Entry 8CLD (X-ray diffraction, 3.20 A resolution); this record covers chains C and E of the 6 polymer chains in the assembly.

# Chain C
Molecule: Detyrosinated tubulin alpha-1B chain
Organism: Bos taurus
UniProtKB: P81947 (TBA1B_BOVIN); residue numbers follow UniProt; this construct covers 1-451
Sequence (451 residues; each row starts with the number of its first residue):
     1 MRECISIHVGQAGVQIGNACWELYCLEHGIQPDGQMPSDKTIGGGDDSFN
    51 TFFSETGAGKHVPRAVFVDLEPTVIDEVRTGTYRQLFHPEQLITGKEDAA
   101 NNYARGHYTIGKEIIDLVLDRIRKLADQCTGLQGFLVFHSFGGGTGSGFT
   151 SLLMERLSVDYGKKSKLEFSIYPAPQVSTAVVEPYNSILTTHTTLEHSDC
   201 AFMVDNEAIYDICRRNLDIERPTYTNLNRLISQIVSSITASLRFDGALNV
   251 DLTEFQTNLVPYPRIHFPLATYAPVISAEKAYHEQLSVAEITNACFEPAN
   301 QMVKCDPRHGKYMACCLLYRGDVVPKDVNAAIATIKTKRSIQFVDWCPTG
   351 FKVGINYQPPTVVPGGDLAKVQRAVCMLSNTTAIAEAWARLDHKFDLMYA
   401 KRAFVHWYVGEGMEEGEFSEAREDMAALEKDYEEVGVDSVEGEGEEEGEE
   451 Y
Unresolved in the structure: 441-451
Bound ions: Ca2+: Asp39, Thr41, Gly44, Glu55; Mg2+: Glu71 (together with GTP)
Ligand contacts: GTP (guanosine-5'-triphosphate): Gly10, Gln11, Ala12, Gln15, Asp69, Asp98, Ala99, Ala100, Asn101, Ser140, Gly142, Gly143, Gly144, Thr145, Gly146, Ile171, Pro173, Val177, Ser178, Thr179, Glu183, Asn206, Tyr224, Leu227, Asn228, Ile231

# Chain E
Molecule: Stathmin-4
Organism: Mus musculus
UniProtKB: P63042 (STMN4_MOUSE); residues -43 to 145 here correspond to UniProt positions 1-189 (UniProt number = residue number + 44)
Sequence (189 residues; each row starts with the number of its first residue; numbers below 1 keep their minus sign (Met-43 is residue -43)):
   -43 MTLAAYKEKMKELPLVSLFCSCFLSDPLNKSSYKYEADTVDLNWCVISDM
     7 EVIELNKCTSGQSFEVILKPPSFDGVPEFNASLPRRRDPSLEEIQKKLEA
    57 AEERRKYQEAELLKHLAEKREHEREVIQKAIEENNNFIKMAKEKLAQKME
   107 SNKENREAHLAAMLERLQEKDKHAEEVRKNKELKEEASR
Unresolved in the structure: -43 to 5, 29-43, 142-145

# Interface between chain C and chain E
Contacting residue pairs (37; chain C residue first):
  His107(C) - Leu101(E)
  His107(C) - Lys104(E)
  His107(C) - Met105(E)
  Tyr108(C) - Lys104(E)
  Tyr108(C) - Met105(E)  hydrophobic
  Tyr108(C) - Asn108(E)
  Thr109(C) - Arg112(E)
  Lys112(C) - Met105(E)
  Glu155(C) - Leu101(E)
  Glu155(C) - Lys104(E)  salt bridge
  Arg156(C) - Leu101(E)
  Ser158(C) - Phe93(E)
  Ser158(C) - Ile94(E)
  Val159(C) - Ile94(E)
  Val159(C) - Ala97(E)  hydrophobic
  Val159(C) - Lys98(E)
  Gly162(C) - Asn90(E)
  Gly162(C) - Phe93(E)
  Gly162(C) - Ile94(E)
  Lys163(C) - Asn90(E)
  Lys163(C) - Phe93(E)
  Thr193(C) - Lys104(E)
  Glu196(C) - Phe93(E)
  Glu196(C) - Lys100(E)  salt bridge
  His197(C) - Phe93(E)
  His197(C) - Ala97(E)
  Val409(C) - His115(E)
  Gly410(C) - Arg112(E)
  Gly410(C) - His115(E)
  Glu411(C) - Asn108(E)  hydrogen bond (backbone-side chain)
  Glu411(C) - Arg112(E)  salt bridge
  Gly412(C) - Asn108(E)  hydrogen bond (backbone-side chain)
  Gly412(C) - Asn111(E)  hydrogen bond (backbone-side chain)
  Gly412(C) - Arg112(E)
  Met413(C) - Asn108(E)
  Glu414(C) - Ser107(E)  hydrogen bond
  Glu414(C) - Asn111(E)  hydrogen bond
Other interface residues (no listed pair), chain C (20 interface residues in all): Leu152

# Summary
Chain C and chain E form an interface of 20 and 14 residues respectively, with 5 hydrogen bonds and 3 salt
bridges. Among the polar pairs are Glu155(C)-Lys104(E), Glu196(C)-Lys100(E) and Glu411(C)-Arg112(E). Chain C
binds GTP.
Here chain C is Detyrosinated tubulin alpha-1B chain (Bos taurus) and chain E is Stathmin-4 (Mus musculus).
Entry 8CLD (Ansamitocin P3 bound to tubulin (T2R-TTL) complex) was determined by X-ray diffraction together
with 8CL9, 8CLB, 8CLC, 8CLE, 8CLF, 8CLG and 8CLH from the same study.
